8OVW - chains Y and Z of the 17 polymer chains in the assembly; structure by electron microscopy, 3.40 A resolution.

Chain Y:
Molecule: Inner kinetochore subunit NKP1
Source organism: Saccharomyces cerevisiae
UniProt: Q12493 (NKP1_YEAST); residue numbers follow UniProt; this construct covers 1-238
Amino-acid sequence (238 residues; row label = number of the first residue in the row):
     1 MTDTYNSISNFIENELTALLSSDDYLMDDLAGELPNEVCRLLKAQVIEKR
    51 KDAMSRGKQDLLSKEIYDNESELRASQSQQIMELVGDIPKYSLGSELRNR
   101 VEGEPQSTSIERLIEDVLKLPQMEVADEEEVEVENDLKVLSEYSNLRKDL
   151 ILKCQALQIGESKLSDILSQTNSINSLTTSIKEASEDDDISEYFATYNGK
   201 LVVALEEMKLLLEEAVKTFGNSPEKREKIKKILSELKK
Unresolved in the structure: 1, 33-34, 124-135
Swiss-Prot annotation at these positions:
  - modified residue: S222 (Phosphoserine)

Chain Z:
Molecule: Inner kinetochore subunit NKP2
Source organism: Saccharomyces cerevisiae
UniProt: Q06162 (NKP2_YEAST); numbering as in UniProt (aligned over 1-153)
Amino-acid sequence (153 residues; each row starts with the number of its first residue):
     1 MNSEQLLHNYVSDSLLTTLISFQEFKQQLQSYTSDEQQLQHWYELLQARD
    51 ARVTSELEARIKQFFITLRSRLLRFLESEQLSHSLSLETLIDALYKINDL
   101 LQQRLQILDDAIQEKTSELAEFENMVRSPSAGDNAIPGLLQIIQSYINLL
   151 EEN
Unresolved in the structure: 1-2

How chain Y and chain Z interact:
Residue-residue contacts (96):
  T2(Y) - L72(Z)
  T2(Y) - F75(Z)
  T4(Y) - L68(Z)
  I8(Y) - F64(Z)  hydrophobic
  F11(Y) - I61(Z)  hydrophobic
  F11(Y) - F64(Z)  hydrophobic
  I12(Y) - L7(Z)  hydrophobic
  E15(Y) - L57(Z)
  L16(Y) - L57(Z)  hydrophobic
  L19(Y) - L57(Z)  hydrophobic
  L19(Y) - R60(Z)
  L20(Y) - S14(Z)
  D24(Y) - R49(Z)
  M27(Y) - R49(Z)
  A31(Y) - W42(Z)
  G32(Y) - W42(Z)
  P35(Y) - Y32(Z)
  P35(Y) - W42(Z)
  E37(Y) - S31(Z)
  E37(Y) - Y32(Z)
  V38(Y) - L29(Z)  hydrophobic
  V38(Y) - Y32(Z)  hydrophobic
  L41(Y) - Q28(Z)
  L41(Y) - L29(Z)  hydrophobic
  L42(Y) - L16(Z)  hydrophobic
  Q45(Y) - I20(Z)
  Q45(Y) - Q28(Z)
  V46(Y) - I20(Z)  hydrophobic
  K49(Y) - L19(Z)
  K49(Y) - I20(Z)
  R50(Y) - S14(Z)  hydrogen bond
  A53(Y) - Y10(Z)
  M54(Y) - Y10(Z)  hydrogen bond
  M54(Y) - S14(Z)
  Q59(Y) - Y10(Z)  hydrogen bond
  L62(Y) - L6(Z)  hydrophobic
  L62(Y) - Y10(Z)  hydrophobic
  E65(Y) - L6(Z)
  I66(Y) - S3(Z)
  I66(Y) - F65(Z)  hydrophobic
  N69(Y) - S3(Z)
  E70(Y) - F65(Z)
  E70(Y) - R69(Z)  salt bridge
  R74(Y) - L72(Z)
  R74(Y) - L76(Z)
  I81(Y) - Q80(Z)
  M82(Y) - Q80(Z)
  D87(Y) - L85(Z)
  D87(Y) - S86(Z)
  D87(Y) - L87(Z)  hydrogen bond (side chain-backbone)
  I88(Y) - L85(Z)
  K90(Y) - H83(Z)
  L97(Y) - I97(Z)  hydrophobic
  V101(Y) - L85(Z)  hydrophobic
  I110(Y) - R104(Z)
  L113(Y) - I97(Z)  hydrophobic
  I114(Y) - L101(Z)  hydrophobic
  L120(Y) - L94(Z)  hydrophobic
  V139(Y) - L87(Z)  hydrophobic
  E142(Y) - Y95(Z)  hydrogen bond
  Y143(Y) - I91(Z)  hydrophobic
  Y143(Y) - L94(Z)  hydrophobic
  L146(Y) - I91(Z)
  L146(Y) - L94(Z)  hydrophobic
  L146(Y) - Y95(Z)  hydrophobic
  L146(Y) - N98(Z)
  D149(Y) - N98(Z)  hydrogen bond
  L150(Y) - L94(Z)  hydrophobic
  L150(Y) - N98(Z)
  K153(Y) - N98(Z)  hydrogen bond
  K153(Y) - L101(Z)
  K153(Y) - Q102(Z)  hydrogen bond
  K153(Y) - L105(Z)
  A156(Y) - L105(Z)
  L157(Y) - R104(Z)
  L157(Y) - L105(Z)  hydrophobic
  L157(Y) - L108(Z)
  G160(Y) - L108(Z)
  E161(Y) - R104(Z)  salt bridge
  E161(Y) - L108(Z)
  L164(Y) - L108(Z)  hydrophobic
  I167(Y) - K115(Z)
  L168(Y) - K115(Z)
  Q170(Y) - L119(Z)
  T171(Y) - E118(Z)
  I174(Y) - F122(Z)  hydrophobic
  N175(Y) - E118(Z)
  I190(Y) - M125(Z)  hydrophobic
  S191(Y) - M125(Z)
  F194(Y) - M125(Z)
  F194(Y) - V126(Z)  hydrophobic
  A195(Y) - S128(Z)
  K209(Y) - I142(Z)
  L212(Y) - I143(Z)  hydrophobic
  L212(Y) - Y146(Z)  hydrophobic
  E213(Y) - Y146(Z)
Interface residues without a listed pair, chain Y (79 interface residues in all): S7, T17, D23, L93, R100, V117, L140, C154, T178, N198, V202, V216
Interface residues without a listed pair, chain Z (63 interface residues in all): V11, L45, R71, S84, T89, L90, A93, L100, A111, I112, S130, I136, I147, L150

Overview:
79 residues of chain Y face 63 of chain Z across their interface, with 8 hydrogen bonds and 2 salt bridges.
Polar pairs include E70(Y)-R69(Z), E161(Y)-R104(Z) and R50(Y)-S14(Z).
Here chain Y is Inner kinetochore subunit NKP1 and chain Z is Inner kinetochore subunit NKP2, both from
Saccharomyces cerevisiae. Entry 8OVW (Cryo-EM structure of CBF1-CCAN bound topologically to centromeric DNA)
was determined by electron microscopy together with 8OVX, 8OW0 and 8OW1 from the same study.
